6GWQ - chains A and B; structure by X-ray diffraction, 2.32 A resolution.

# Chain A
Protein: Plasminogen Activator Inhibitor-1
Source organism: Homo sapiens
UniProt: P05121 (PAI1_HUMAN); residues 1-379 here correspond to UniProt positions 24-402 (UniProt number = residue number + 23)
Chain sequence (379 residues; numbered 1 to 379; the number before each row is that of its first residue):
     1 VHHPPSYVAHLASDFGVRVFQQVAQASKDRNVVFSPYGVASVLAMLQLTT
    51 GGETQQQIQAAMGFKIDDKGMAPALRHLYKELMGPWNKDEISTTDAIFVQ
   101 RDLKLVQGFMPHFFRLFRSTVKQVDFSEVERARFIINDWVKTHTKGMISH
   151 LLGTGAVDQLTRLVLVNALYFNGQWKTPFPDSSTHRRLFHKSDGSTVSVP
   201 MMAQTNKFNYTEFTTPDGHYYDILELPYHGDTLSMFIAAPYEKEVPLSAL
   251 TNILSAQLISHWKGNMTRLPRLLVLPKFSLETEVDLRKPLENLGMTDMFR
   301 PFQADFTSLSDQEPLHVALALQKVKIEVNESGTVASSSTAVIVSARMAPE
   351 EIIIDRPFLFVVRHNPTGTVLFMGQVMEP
Disordered / not traced: 87-88, 332-348
Differences from the reference sequence: engineered mutation His150 (Asn173 in P05121), Thr154 (Lys177 in P05121), Pro301 (Gln324 in P05121), Leu319 (Gln342 in P05121), Ile354 (Met377 in P05121)

# Chain B
Protein: VHH-2g-42
Source organism: Vicugna pacos
Notes: antibody fragment or engineered binder
Chain sequence (116 residues; each row starts with the number of its first residue):
     1 QVQLVESGGGLVQPGGRLRLSCAASGFTFRTYAMQWYRQSPGTERELVAA
    51 ISNIGGVTDYGDSVKGRFTISRDNAKTTVYLEMNSLKPEDTATYYCSAVR
   101 LPQRYWGRGTQVTVSS
Disordered / not traced: 116

# Interface between chain A and chain B
Residue-residue contacts - 29 pairs, chain A then chain B:
  Thr211(A) - Ile54(B)
  Glu212(A) - Arg30(B)  salt bridge
  Glu212(A) - Thr31(B)
  Glu212(A) - Asn53(B)  hydrogen bond (backbone-side chain)
  Glu212(A) - Ile54(B)
  Phe213(A) - Ser52(B)
  Phe213(A) - Asn53(B)
  Phe213(A) - Ile54(B)
  Thr214(A) - Thr31(B)  hydrogen bond (side chain-backbone)
  Thr214(A) - Ala33(B)
  Thr214(A) - Ser52(B)
  Thr214(A) - Asn53(B)  hydrogen bond (backbone-side chain)
  Thr214(A) - Val99(B)
  Thr215(A) - Ala33(B)
  Pro216(A) - Ala33(B)
  Pro216(A) - Gln35(B)  hydrogen bond (backbone-side chain)
  Pro216(A) - Ala50(B)
  Pro216(A) - Ile51(B)
  Pro216(A) - Ser52(B)
  Pro216(A) - Val57(B)
  Asp217(A) - Gln35(B)
  Gly218(A) - Ala33(B)
  Gly218(A) - Val99(B)
  Gly218(A) - Arg100(B)
  Gly218(A) - Leu101(B)  hydrogen bond (backbone-backbone)
  His219(A) - Leu101(B)
  Tyr220(A) - Arg100(B)
  His261(A) - Gly55(B)
  Asn265(A) - Ile54(B)
Interface residues without a listed pair, chain A (16 interface residues in all): Ile253, Gln257, Leu258, Trp262
Interface residues without a listed pair, chain B (18 interface residues in all): Tyr32, Thr58, Asp59, Arg104

# Overview
16 residues of chain A and 18 residues of chain B are in contact; the contacts include 5 hydrogen bonds and 1
salt bridge. Polar pairs include Glu212(A)-Arg30(B), Glu212(A)-Asn53(B) and Thr214(A)-Thr31(B).
Chain A is Plasminogen Activator Inhibitor-1 (Homo sapiens) and chain B is VHH-2g-42 (Vicugna pacos); the
structure, Crystal Structure of Stabilized Active Plasminogen Activator Inhibitor-1 (PAI-1-stab) in Complex
with an Inhibitory Nanobody (VHH-2g-42), was determined by X-ray diffraction, deposited together with 6GWN and
6GWP.
